9MNH - chains B and C of the 3 polymer chains in the assembly; structure by electron microscopy, 4.03 A resolution (low resolution: residue-level contacts below are approximate; hydrogen-bond / salt-bridge calls are withheld).

Chain B (and C):
Name: Fusion Protein
From: Angavokely henipavirus
Notes: fragment: Ectodomain; chain C of this document is another copy of the same molecule, construct and numbering; everything in this record applies to it too
Sequence (541 residues; numbered 22 to 562; the number before each row is that of its first residue):
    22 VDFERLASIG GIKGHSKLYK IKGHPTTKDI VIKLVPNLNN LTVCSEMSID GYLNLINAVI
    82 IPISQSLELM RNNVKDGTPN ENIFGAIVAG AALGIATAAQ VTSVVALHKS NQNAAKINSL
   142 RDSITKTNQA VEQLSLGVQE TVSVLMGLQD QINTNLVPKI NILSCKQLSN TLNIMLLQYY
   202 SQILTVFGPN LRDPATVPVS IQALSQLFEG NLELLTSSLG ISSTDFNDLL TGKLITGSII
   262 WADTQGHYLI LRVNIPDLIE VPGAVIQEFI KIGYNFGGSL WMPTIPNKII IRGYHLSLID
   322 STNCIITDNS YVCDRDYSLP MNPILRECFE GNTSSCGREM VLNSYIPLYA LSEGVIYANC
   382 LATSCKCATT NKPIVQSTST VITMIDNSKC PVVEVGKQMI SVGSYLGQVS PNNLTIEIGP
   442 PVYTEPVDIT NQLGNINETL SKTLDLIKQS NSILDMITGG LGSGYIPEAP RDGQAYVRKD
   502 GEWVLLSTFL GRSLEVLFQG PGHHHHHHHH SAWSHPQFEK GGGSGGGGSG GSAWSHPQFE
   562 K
Disordered / not traced: 483-562
Disulfides: C65-C186, C325-C334, C349-C357, C381-C386, C388-C411
Covalent attachments: N-acetylglucosamine (NAG) linked to N61, N353, N434, N458; glycan linked to N93
From the paper describing this entry:
  - post-translational modification sites: N61, N93, N353, N434, N458

Chain B / chain C interface:
Residue-residue contacts - 76 pairs, chain B then chain C:
  P83(B) with F247(C)
  P100(B) with M420(C)
  N101(B) with A389(C); T390(C)
  E102(B) with N392(C)
  N103(B) with A389(C)
  F105(B) with M420(C)
  G106(B) with M420(C)
  I108(B) with M420(C); S422(C)
  V109(B) with M420(C); I421(C); S422(C)
  A110(B) with S422(C)
  G111(B) with L372(C); G375(C); S422(C)
  G115(B) with L372(C); S373(C); E374(C)
  I116(B) with K34(C); G35(C); H36(C); I291(C); L372(C); E374(C)
  A117(B) with A371(C); L372(C)
  T118(B) with I291(C)
  A119(B) with Y370(C)
  V126(B) with Q419(C)
  K180(B) with T175(C)
  L184(B) with T175(C)
  Q188(B) with N174(C)
  T192(B) with D171(C); T175(C)
  I195(B) with N232(C); L235(C)
  L198(B) with N232(C); E234(C)
  Q199(B) with E230(C); N232(C)
  Y201(B) with E234(C)
  S202(B) with G231(C); L233(C)
  L205(B) with E234(C)
  G209(B) with L251(C)
  L212(B) with F247(C)
  R213(B) with I327(C)
  R336(B) with Y366(C)
  D337(B) with Y366(C)
  Y338(B) with Y366(C)
  S339(B) with N364(C)
  L340(B) with L363(C)
  P341(B) with M361(C); L363(C)
  N343(B) with Y444(C); D449(C); Q453(C)
  P344(B) with Y444(C)
  I345(B) with N456(C)
  L346(B) with D449(C); N452(C)
  V443(B) with T451(C); N452(C)
  Y444(B) with T451(C)
  T445(B) with V448(C)
  I450(B) with T451(C)
  Q453(B) with L454(C)
  I457(B) with L461(C)
  T460(B) with L465(C)
  T464(B) with I468(C)
  L467(B) with I468(C); S471(C)
  I474(B) with I478(C)
  I478(B) with I478(C)
Also at the interface, not in a pair above, chain B (58 interface residues in all): A79, A107, L114, V122, T123, G358, N456
Also at the interface, not in a pair above, chain C (56 interface residues in all): N176, P179, L250, T328, D329, V362, S365, V413, K418, L475

In short:
58 residues of chain B face 56 of chain C across their interface. N-acetylglucosamine is covalently linked to
N61(B), N353(B), N434(B) and N458(B). The paper reports modification sites N61(B), N93(B) and N353(B) among
others.
Both chains are Fusion Protein (Angavokely henipavirus). Entry 9MNH (Angavokely virus (AngV) fusion (F)
protein ectodomain in pre-fusion conformation) was determined by electron microscopy together with 9EHU and
9MQN from the same study.
